8JB8 - chain A; structure by X-ray diffraction, 2.40 A resolution.

[Chain A]
Name: Beta-lactamase
From: Escherichia coli
Chain sequence (360 residues; numbered 2 to 361; the number before each row is that of its first residue):
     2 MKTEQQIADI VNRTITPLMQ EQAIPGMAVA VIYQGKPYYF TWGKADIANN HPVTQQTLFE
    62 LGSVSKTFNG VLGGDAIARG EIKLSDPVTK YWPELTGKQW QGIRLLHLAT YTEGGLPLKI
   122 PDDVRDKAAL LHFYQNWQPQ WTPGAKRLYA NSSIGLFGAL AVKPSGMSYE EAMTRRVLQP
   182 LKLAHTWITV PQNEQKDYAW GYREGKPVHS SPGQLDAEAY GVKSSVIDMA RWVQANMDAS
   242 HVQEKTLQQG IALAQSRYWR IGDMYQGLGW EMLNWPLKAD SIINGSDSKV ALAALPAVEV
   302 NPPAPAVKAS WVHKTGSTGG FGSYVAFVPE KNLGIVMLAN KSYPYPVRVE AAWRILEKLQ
Unresolved in the structure: 285-290
Ligand contacts: acylated ceftazidime (CAZ): G63, S64, K67, L119, K120, Y150, N152, S211, Y221, T316, G317, S318, T319, G320
From the paper describing this entry:
  - binding site for acylated ceftazidime: S64, S318
  - catalytic residues: S64
  - conformationally variable residues (order/disorder transition, side-chain flip): N285 to L293, Y346
  - contacts within the chain: E114-S154, E61-S211 (hydrogen bond) (from molecular simulation)
  - binding site for acylated ceftazidime: S211 (from molecular simulation)

[Summary]
Chain A binds acylated ceftazidime. From the paper: the catalytic residue S64; a binding site for acylated
ceftazidime at S64, S318 and S211.
Chain A is Beta-lactamase (Escherichia coli); the structure, Crystal structure of CMY-185 complex with
ceftazidime, was determined by X-ray diffraction together with 8JB7 from the same study.
